PDB entry 9FJK | electron microscopy, 2.84 A resolution | chains A and H of the 5 polymer chains in the assembly

[Chain A]
Protein: Spike glycoprotein, Fibritin
Source organism: Severe acute respiratory syndrome coronavirus 2
Reference sequence: chimeric construct of P0DTC2, P10104: residues 1-1204 from P0DTC2 (SPIKE_SARS2) positions 1-1204 (same numbers); residues 1208-1234 from P10104 positions 458-484 (UniProt number = residue number - 750)
Sequence (1277 residues; row label = number of the first residue in the row):
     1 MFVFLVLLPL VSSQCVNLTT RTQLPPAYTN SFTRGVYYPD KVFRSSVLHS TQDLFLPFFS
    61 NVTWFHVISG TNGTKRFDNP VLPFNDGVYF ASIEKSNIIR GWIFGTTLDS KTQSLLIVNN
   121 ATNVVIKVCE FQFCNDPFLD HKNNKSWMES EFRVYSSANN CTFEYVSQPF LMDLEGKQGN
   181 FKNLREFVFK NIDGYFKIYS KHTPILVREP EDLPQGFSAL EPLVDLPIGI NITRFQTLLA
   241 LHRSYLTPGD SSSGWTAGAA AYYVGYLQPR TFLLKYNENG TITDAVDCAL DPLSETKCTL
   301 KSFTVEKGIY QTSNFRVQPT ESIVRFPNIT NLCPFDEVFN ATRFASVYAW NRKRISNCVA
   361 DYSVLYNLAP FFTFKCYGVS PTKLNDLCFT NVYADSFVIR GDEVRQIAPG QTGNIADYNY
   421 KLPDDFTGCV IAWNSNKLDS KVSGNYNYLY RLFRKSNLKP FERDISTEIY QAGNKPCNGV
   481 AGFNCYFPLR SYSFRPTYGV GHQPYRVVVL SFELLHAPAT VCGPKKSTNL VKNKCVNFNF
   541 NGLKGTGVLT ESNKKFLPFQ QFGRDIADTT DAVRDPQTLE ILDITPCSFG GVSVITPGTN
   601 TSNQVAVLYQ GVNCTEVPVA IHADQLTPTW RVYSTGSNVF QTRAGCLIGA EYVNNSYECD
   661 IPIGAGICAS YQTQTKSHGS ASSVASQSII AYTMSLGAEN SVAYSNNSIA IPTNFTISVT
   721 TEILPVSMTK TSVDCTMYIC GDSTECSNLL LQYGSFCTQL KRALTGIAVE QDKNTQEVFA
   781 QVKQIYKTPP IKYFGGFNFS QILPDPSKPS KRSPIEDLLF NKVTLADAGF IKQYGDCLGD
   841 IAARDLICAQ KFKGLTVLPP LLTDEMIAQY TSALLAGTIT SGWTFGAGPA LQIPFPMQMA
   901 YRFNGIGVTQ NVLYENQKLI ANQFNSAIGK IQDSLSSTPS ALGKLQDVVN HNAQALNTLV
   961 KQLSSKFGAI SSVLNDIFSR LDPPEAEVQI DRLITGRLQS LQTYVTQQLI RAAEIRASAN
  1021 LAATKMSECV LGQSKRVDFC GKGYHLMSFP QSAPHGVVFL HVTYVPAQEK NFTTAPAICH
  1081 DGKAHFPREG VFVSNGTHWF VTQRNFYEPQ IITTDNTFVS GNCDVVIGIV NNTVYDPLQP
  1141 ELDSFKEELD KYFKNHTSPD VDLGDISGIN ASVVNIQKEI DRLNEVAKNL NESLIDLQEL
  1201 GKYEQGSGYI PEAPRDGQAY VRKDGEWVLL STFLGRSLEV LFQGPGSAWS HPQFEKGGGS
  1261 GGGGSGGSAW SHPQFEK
Not modelled in the structure: 1-16, 67-77, 141-150, 174-180, 240-260, 402, 408-413, 416, 420, 465-467, 496-502, 675-684, 834-843, 1145-1277
Sequence notes: variant Val-67 (Ala in P0DTC2), Ile-93 (Thr95 in P0DTC2), Asp-140 (Gly142 in P0DTC2), Leu-206 (Asn211 in P0DTC2), Val-207 (Leu212 in P0DTC2), Arg-208 (Val213 in P0DTC2), Glu-209 (Arg214 in P0DTC2), Asp-336 (Gly339 in P0DTC2), Leu-368 (Ser371 in P0DTC2), Pro-370 (Ser373 in P0DTC2), Phe-372 (Ser375 in P0DTC2), Asn-414 (Lys417 in P0DTC2), Lys-437 (Asn440 in P0DTC2), Ser-443 (Gly446 in P0DTC2), Asn-474 (Ser477 in P0DTC2), Lys-475 (Thr478 in P0DTC2), Ala-481 (Glu484 in P0DTC2), Arg-490 (Gln493 in P0DTC2), Ser-493 (Gly496 in P0DTC2), Arg-495 (Gln498 in P0DTC2), Tyr-498 (Asn501 in P0DTC2), His-502 (Tyr505 in P0DTC2), Lys-544 (Thr547 in P0DTC2), Gly-611 (Asp614 in P0DTC2), Tyr-652 (His655 in P0DTC2), Lys-676 (Asn679 in P0DTC2), His-678 (Pro681 in P0DTC2), Lys-761 (Asn764 in P0DTC2), Tyr-793 (Asp796 in P0DTC2), Lys-853 (Asn856 in P0DTC2), His-951 (Gln954 in P0DTC2), Lys-966 (Asn969 in P0DTC2), Phe-978 (Leu981 in P0DTC2); insertion (210-211); engineered mutation Gly-679 (Arg682 in P0DTC2), Ser-680 (Arg683 in P0DTC2), Ser-682 (Arg685 in P0DTC2), Pro-889 (Ala892 in P0DTC2), Pro-896 (Ala899 in P0DTC2), Pro-939 (Ala942 in P0DTC2), Pro-983 (Lys986 in P0DTC2), Pro-984 (Val987 in P0DTC2), Leu-1229 (Phe479 in P10104); conflict Pro-814 (Phe817 in P0DTC2); linker (1205-1207); expression tag (1235-1277)
Swiss-Prot annotation at these positions:
  - glycosylation (N-linked (GlcNAc...) asparagine): Asn-17 (complex), Asn-61 (hybrid), Asn-331 (complex), Asn-603 (hybrid)
Disulfides: Cys-376/Cys-429, Cys-477/Cys-485, Cys-535/Cys-587, Cys-614/Cys-646, Cys-659/Cys-668, Cys-735/Cys-757, Cys-740/Cys-746, Cys-1029/Cys-1040, Cys-1079/Cys-1123

[Chain H]
Protein: K501SP6 Fv Heavy Chain
Source organism: Homo sapiens
Sequence (129 residues; numbered 1 to 113 plus 16 insertion-coded residues; the number before each row is that of its first residue; a row labelled like 35A-35B holds insertion residues (35A, then the next letters in order)):
     1 QVQLQESGPG LVKPSETLSL TCTVSGGSIS SRSYY
35A-35B WG
    36 WIRQPPGKGL EWIGSIYYSG STYYNPSLKS RVTISVDTSK NQFSLKM
82A-82C NSM
    83 TAADTAVYYC ARLRGDEI
100A-100K YYESSGYYSYF
   101 DYWGQGTLVT VSS
Disulfides: Cys-22/Cys-92

[Chain A / chain H interface]
Contacting residue pairs - 26 pairs, chain A then chain H:
  Asn-123(A) / Arg-96(H)  hydrogen bond
  Thr-162(A) / Ile-100(H)
  Phe-163(A) / Glu-99(H)
  Phe-163(A) / Ile-100(H)
  Glu-164(A) / Asp-98(H)
  Glu-164(A) / Glu-99(H)
  Glu-164(A) / Ile-100(H)
  Tyr-165(A) / Asp-98(H)
  Tyr-165(A) / Tyr-100H(H)  hydrogen bond
  Val-166(A) / Arg-96(H)  hydrogen bond (backbone-side chain)
  Val-166(A) / Gly-97(H)
  Val-166(A) / Asp-98(H)
  Ser-167(A) / Arg-96(H)
  Ser-167(A) / Tyr-100H(H)
  Gln-168(A) / Tyr-100H(H)
  Gln-168(A) / Tyr-100J(H)  hydrogen bond
  Phe-170(A) / Tyr-100H(H)
  Pro-222(A) / Tyr-100G(H)
  Leu-223(A) / Tyr-100G(H)
  Val-224(A) / Ser-100E(H)
  Asp-225(A) / Ser-100D(H)
  Asp-225(A) / Ser-100E(H)
  Asp-225(A) / Tyr-100G(H)  hydrogen bond
  Pro-227(A) / Tyr-100B(H)
  Pro-227(A) / Glu-100C(H)
  Pro-227(A) / Ser-100D(H)
Also at the interface, not in a pair above, chain A (15 interface residues in all): Leu-226
Also at the interface, not in a pair above, chain H (13 interface residues in all): Tyr-100A

[Summary]
15 residues of chain A and 13 residues of chain H are in contact; the contacts include 5 hydrogen bonds. Polar
pairs include Asn-123(A)/Arg-96(H), Tyr-165(A)/Tyr-100H(H) and Val-166(A)/Arg-96(H).
Chain A is Spike glycoprotein, Fibritin (Severe acute respiratory syndrome coronavirus 2) and chain H is
K501SP6 Fv Heavy Chain (Homo sapiens); the structure, Omicron BA.1 Spike protein with neutralizing NTD
specific mAb K501SP6, was determined by electron microscopy, deposited together with 8C5R.
